Entry 9F9V (X-ray diffraction, 1.57 A resolution); this record covers chain A.

[Chain A]
Molecule: Putative secreted protein
Reference sequence: M5T2H2 (M5T2H2_9BACT); residues 1-370 here correspond to UniProt positions 25-394 (UniProt number = residue number + 24)
Amino-acid sequence (373 residues; numbered -2 to 370; the number before each row is that of its first residue; numbers below 1 keep their minus sign (Gly-2 is residue -2)):
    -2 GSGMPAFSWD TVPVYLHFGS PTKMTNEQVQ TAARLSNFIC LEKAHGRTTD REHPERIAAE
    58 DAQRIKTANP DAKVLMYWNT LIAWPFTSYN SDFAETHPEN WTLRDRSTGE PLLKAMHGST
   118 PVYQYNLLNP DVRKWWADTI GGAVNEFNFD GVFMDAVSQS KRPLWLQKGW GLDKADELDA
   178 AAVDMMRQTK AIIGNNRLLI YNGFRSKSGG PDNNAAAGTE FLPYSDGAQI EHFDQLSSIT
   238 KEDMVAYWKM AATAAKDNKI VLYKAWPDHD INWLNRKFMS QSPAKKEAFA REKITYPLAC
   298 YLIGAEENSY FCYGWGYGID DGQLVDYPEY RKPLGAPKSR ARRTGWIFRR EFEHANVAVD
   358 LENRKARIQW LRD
Not modelled in the structure: -2 to 0, 204-212, 369-370
Differences from the reference sequence: expression tag (-2 to 0); conflict Asn23 (Asp47 in M5T2H2), Glu49 (Gln73 in M5T2H2), Val71 (Ile95 in M5T2H2)
Small-molecule neighbours: MPO (3[N-morpholino]propane sulfonic acid): His14, Glu39, Lys40, Tyr74, Asn76, Ile79, Trp81, Lys111, Phe150, Asp152, Ala153, Gln156, Asn199, Gln226, Glu228, Tyr314
What the authors report for this chain:
  - binding site for MPO: His14, Asn76, Trp81, Lys111, Phe150, Gln156, Tyr314
  - catalytic residues: Asp152, Glu228 (by similarity / conservation)

[Overview]
Chain A binds compound MPO. The paper reports catalytic residues Asp152 and Glu228; a binding site for MPO at
His14, Asn76 and Trp81 among others.
Chain A is Putative secreted protein; the structure, Crystal structure of 892_05174 from Planctomycetota
strain 892, was determined by X-ray diffraction, deposited together with 8RG3, 8RG4 and 8RG5.
